7PCS - chains A and C of the 4 polymer chains in the assembly; structure by X-ray diffraction, 2.25 A resolution.

# Chain A (and C)
Name: BbsC
Source organism: Thauera aromatica
Notes: chain C of this document is another copy of the same molecule, construct and numbering; everything in this record applies to it too
Reference sequence: Q9KJF2 (Q9KJF2_THAAR); the construct has insertions or renumbered stretches relative to UniProt, so the offset changes along the chain: 1-98 = UniProt 1-98; 100-250 = UniProt 99-249
Chain sequence (250 residues; each row starts with the number of its first residue):
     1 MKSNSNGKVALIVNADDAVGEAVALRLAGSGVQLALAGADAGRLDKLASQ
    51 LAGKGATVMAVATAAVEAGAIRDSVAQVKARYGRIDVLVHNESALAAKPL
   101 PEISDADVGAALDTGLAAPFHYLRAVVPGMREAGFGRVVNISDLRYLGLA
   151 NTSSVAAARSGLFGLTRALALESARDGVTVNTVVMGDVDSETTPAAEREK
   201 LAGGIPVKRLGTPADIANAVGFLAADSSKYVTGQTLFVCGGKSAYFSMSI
Unresolved in the structure: 1-6
Differences from the reference sequence: engineered mutation Lys98 (Asn in Q9KJF2); insertion (99)

# How chain A and chain C interact
Residue-residue contacts - 92 pairs, chain A then chain C:
  Ala68(A) - Asp105(C)
  Arg72(A) - Asp105(C)  salt bridge
  Pro99(A) - Glu172(C)
  Leu100(A) - Phe120(C)  hydrophobic
  Leu100(A) - Arg124(C)
  Leu100(A) - Val127(C)  hydrophobic
  Leu100(A) - Leu169(C)  hydrophobic
  Leu100(A) - Glu172(C)  hydrogen bond (backbone-side chain)
  Ile103(A) - Arg124(C)  hydrogen bond (backbone-side chain)
  Ser104(A) - Arg124(C)
  Asp105(A) - Ala68(C)
  Asp105(A) - Arg72(C)  salt bridge
  Asp105(A) - Arg124(C)  salt bridge
  Val108(A) - Phe120(C)  hydrophobic
  Val108(A) - His121(C)
  Leu112(A) - Leu116(C)  hydrophobic
  Leu116(A) - Leu112(C)  hydrophobic
  Leu116(A) - Ala157(C)
  Phe120(A) - Val108(C)  hydrophobic
  Phe120(A) - Ser153(C)
  Phe120(A) - Ser154(C)
  His121(A) - Val108(C)
  Arg124(A) - Leu100(C)
  Arg124(A) - Ile103(C)  hydrogen bond (side chain-backbone)
  Arg124(A) - Ser104(C)
  Arg124(A) - Asp105(C)  salt bridge
  Arg124(A) - Val108(C)
  Val127(A) - Leu100(C)  hydrophobic
  Tyr146(A) - Gly164(C)
  Leu147(A) - Phe163(C)  hydrophobic
  Leu147(A) - Arg167(C)  hydrogen bond (backbone-side chain)
  Gly148(A) - Gly164(C)
  Gly148(A) - Ala168(C)
  Gly148(A) - Leu171(C)
  Leu149(A) - Ala168(C)
  Leu149(A) - Leu171(C)  hydrophobic
  Ala150(A) - Ala168(C)
  Ala150(A) - Leu171(C)
  Ala150(A) - Glu172(C)
  Asn151(A) - Glu172(C)  hydrogen bond (backbone-side chain)
  Ser153(A) - Phe120(C)
  Ser153(A) - Leu165(C)
  Ser153(A) - Ala168(C)
  Ser153(A) - Leu169(C)
  Ser154(A) - Phe120(C)
  Ala156(A) - Gly164(C)
  Ala156(A) - Ala168(C)  hydrophobic
  Ala157(A) - Leu116(C)
  Ala157(A) - Gly161(C)
  Ala157(A) - Leu165(C)  hydrophobic
  Ser160(A) - Ser160(C)  hydrogen bond (backbone-side chain)
  Ser160(A) - Gly161(C)
  Ser160(A) - Phe163(C)
  Ser160(A) - Gly164(C)  hydrogen bond (side chain-backbone)
  Gly161(A) - Ala157(C)
  Gly161(A) - Ser160(C)
  Gly161(A) - Gly161(C)
  Phe163(A) - Leu147(C)  hydrophobic
  Phe163(A) - Ser160(C)
  Phe163(A) - Met248(C)  hydrophobic
  Gly164(A) - Tyr146(C)
  Gly164(A) - Gly148(C)
  Gly164(A) - Ala156(C)
  Gly164(A) - Ser160(C)  hydrogen bond (backbone-side chain)
  Leu165(A) - Ser153(C)
  Arg167(A) - Leu147(C)  hydrogen bond (side chain-backbone)
  Arg167(A) - Ser247(C)  hydrogen bond (side chain-backbone)
  Arg167(A) - Met248(C)
  Ala168(A) - Gly148(C)
  Ala168(A) - Leu149(C)
  Ala168(A) - Ala150(C)
  Ala168(A) - Thr152(C)
  Ala168(A) - Ser153(C)
  Leu169(A) - Leu100(C)  hydrophobic
  Leu169(A) - Ser153(C)
  Leu171(A) - Gly148(C)
  Leu171(A) - Leu149(C)  hydrophobic
  Leu171(A) - Ala150(C)
  Glu172(A) - Pro99(C)
  Glu172(A) - Leu100(C)  hydrogen bond (side chain-backbone)
  Glu172(A) - Ala150(C)
  Glu172(A) - Asn151(C)  hydrogen bond (side chain-backbone)
  Ser247(A) - Arg167(C)  hydrogen bond (backbone-side chain)
  Met248(A) - Phe163(C)  hydrophobic
  Met248(A) - Arg167(C)
  Met248(A) - Thr235(C)
  Met248(A) - Met248(C)
  Met248(A) - Ser249(C)
  Met248(A) - Ile250(C)
  Ser249(A) - Met248(C)
  Ile250(A) - Met248(C)
  Ile250(A) - Ile250(C)
Other interface residues (no listed pair), chain A (47 interface residues in all): Glu67, Gly69, Pro101, Ala117, Leu123, Pro128, Thr152, Thr235, Phe246
Other interface residues (no listed pair), chain C (46 interface residues in all): Gly69, Pro101, Ala117, Leu123, Pro128, Phe246

# Overview
47 residues of chain A and 46 residues of chain C are in contact; the contacts include 13 hydrogen bonds and 4
salt bridges. Polar pairs include Arg72(A)-Asp105(C), Asp105(A)-Arg124(C) and Leu100(A)-Glu172(C).
Chain A and chain C are both BbsC (Thauera aromatica); the structure, Structure of the heterotetrameric SDR
family member BbsCD, was determined by X-ray diffraction.
